Entry 5B6B (X-ray diffraction, 3.54 A resolution); this record covers chains A and C of the 4 polymer chains in the assembly.

== Chain A ==
Molecule: MOB kinase activator 1B
Source organism: Mus musculus
UniProt: Q8BPB0 (MOB1B_MOUSE); numbering as in UniProt (aligned over 1-216)
Amino-acid sequence (218 residues; each row starts with the number of its first residue; numbers below 1 keep their minus sign (Gly-1 is residue -1)):
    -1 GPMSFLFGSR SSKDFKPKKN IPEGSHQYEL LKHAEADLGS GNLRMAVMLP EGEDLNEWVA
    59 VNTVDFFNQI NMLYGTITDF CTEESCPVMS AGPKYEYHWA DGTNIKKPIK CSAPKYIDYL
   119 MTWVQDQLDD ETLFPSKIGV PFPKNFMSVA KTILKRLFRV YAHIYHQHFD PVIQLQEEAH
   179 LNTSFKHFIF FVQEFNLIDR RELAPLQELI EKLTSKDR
Not modelled in the structure: -1 to 22, 34-39, 102-104, 214-216
Sequence notes: expression tag (-1 to 0); engineered mutation Asp12 (Thr in Q8BPB0), Asp35 (Thr in Q8BPB0)
Ion coordination: Zn2+: Cys79, Cys84, His161, His166
From the paper describing this entry:
  - mutagenesis - T12D/T35D, T12D: increased binding to Serine/threonine-protein kinase LATS1 (chain C)

== Chain C ==
Molecule: Serine/threonine-protein kinase LATS1
Source organism: Mus musculus
Notes: EC 2.7.11.1
UniProt: Q8BYR2 (LATS1_MOUSE); numbering as in UniProt (aligned over 621-703)
Amino-acid sequence (85 residues; numbered 619 to 703; the number before each row is that of its first residue):
   619 GPKDEERRES RIQSYSPQAF KFFMEQHVEN VLKSHQQRLH RKKQLENEMM RVGLSQDAQD
   679 QMRKMLCQKE SNYIRLKRAK MDKSM
Not modelled in the structure: 619-630, 702-703
Sequence notes: expression tag (619-620)

== Chain A / chain C interface ==
Pairs across the interface - 6 pairs, chain A then chain C:
  Met70(A) - Met683(C)  hydrophobic
  Ser134(A) - Met699(C)  hydrogen bond
  Lys135(A) - Met699(C)
  Ile136(A) - Met699(C)
  Ile136(A) - Asp700(C)
  Ile136(A) - Lys701(C)
Also at the interface, not in a pair above, chain C (5 interface residues in all): Leu694

== Summary ==
4 residues of chain A face 5 of chain C across their interface; the contacts include 1 hydrogen bond. Its one
hydrogen-bonded contact is Ser134(A)-Met699(C). The Zn2+ site is built by Cys79(A), Cys84(A), His161(A) and
His166(A). From the paper: T12D/T35D and T12D of chain A increase binding to Serine/threonine-protein kinase
LATS1 (chain C).
Chain A is MOB kinase activator 1B and chain C is Serine/threonine-protein kinase LATS1, both from Mus
musculus; the structure, Complex of LATS1 and phosphomimetic MOB1b, was determined by X-ray diffraction (same
publication as 5B5V).
